PDB entry 3I7Z | X-ray diffraction, 2.30 A resolution | chains A and B

Chain A:
Molecule: Tyrosine-protein phosphatase non-receptor type 1
From: Homo sapiens
Notes: EC 3.1.3.48
UniProt: P18031 (PTN1_HUMAN); residues 1-321 here = UniProt positions 1-321
Chain sequence (321 residues; numbered 1 to 321; the number before each row is that of its first residue):
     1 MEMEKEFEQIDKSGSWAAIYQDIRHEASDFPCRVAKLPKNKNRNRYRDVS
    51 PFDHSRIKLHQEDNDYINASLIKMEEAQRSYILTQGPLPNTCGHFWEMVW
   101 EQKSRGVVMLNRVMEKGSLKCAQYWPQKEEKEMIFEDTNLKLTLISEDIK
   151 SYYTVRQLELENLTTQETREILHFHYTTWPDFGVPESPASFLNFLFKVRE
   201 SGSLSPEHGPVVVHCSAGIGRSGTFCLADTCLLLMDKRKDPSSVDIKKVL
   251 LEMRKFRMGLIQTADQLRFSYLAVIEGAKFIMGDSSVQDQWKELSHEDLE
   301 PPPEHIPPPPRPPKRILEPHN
Unresolved in the structure: 1, 299-321
Swiss-Prot annotation at these positions:
  - active site: Cys215 (Phosphocysteine intermediate)
  - binding site (substrate): Asp181, Cys215 to Arg221, Gln262
  - modified residue: Met1 (N-acetylmethionine), Tyr20 (Phosphotyrosine), Ser50 (Phosphoserine), Tyr66 (Phosphotyrosine), Cys215 (Cysteine persulfide), Ser242 (Phosphoserine), Ser243 (Phosphoserine)
  - cross-link: Cys215 to Ser216 (N,N-(cysteine-1,S-diyl)serine (Cys-Ser))
  - mutagenesis: Ser50 (S50A/D: No phosphorylation), Asp181 (D181A: Substrate-trapping mutant), Cys215 (C215S: Catalytically inactive mutant; abolishes sulfhydration)

Chain B:
Molecule: EGFR receptor fragment
Chain sequence (6 residues; row label = number of the first residue in the row):
   988 DADEYL
Ion coordination: vanadate ion near Tyr992 (its only coordinating residue here)

Interface between chain A and chain B:
Pairs across the interface (17):
  Arg45(A) - Asp990(B)
  Tyr46(A) - Asp990(B)
  Tyr46(A) - Glu991(B)
  Tyr46(A) - Tyr992(B)
  Arg47(A) - Asp988(B)  salt bridge
  Arg47(A) - Asp990(B)  salt bridge
  Arg47(A) - Glu991(B)  salt bridge
  Asp48(A) - Asp990(B)
  Asp48(A) - Glu991(B)
  Asp48(A) - Tyr992(B)  hydrogen bond (side chain-backbone)
  Asp48(A) - Leu993(B)  hydrogen bond (side chain-backbone)
  Val49(A) - Tyr992(B)  hydrophobic
  Asp181(A) - Tyr992(B)  hydrogen bond
  Phe182(A) - Tyr992(B)
  Ala217(A) - Tyr992(B)  hydrophobic
  Ile219(A) - Tyr992(B)  hydrophobic
  Gln262(A) - Leu993(B)
Interface residues without a listed pair, chain B (6 interface residues in all): Ala989

Summary:
The interface between chain A and chain B involves 10 residues on one side and 6 on the other, with 3 hydrogen
bonds and 3 salt bridges. Polar contacts include Arg47(A)-Asp988(B), Arg47(A)-Asp990(B) and
Arg47(A)-Glu991(B).
Chain A is Tyrosine-protein phosphatase non-receptor type 1 (Homo sapiens) and chain B is EGFR receptor
fragment; the structure, Protein Tyrosine Phosphatase 1B - Transition state analog for the first catalytic
step, was determined by X-ray diffraction together with 3I80 from the same study.
